1X79 - chains A and C of the 3 polymer chains in the assembly; structure by X-ray diffraction, 2.41 A resolution.

[Chain A]
Molecule: ADP-ribosylation factor binding protein GGA1
Organism: Homo sapiens
UniProt: Q9UJY5 (GGA1_HUMAN); numbering as in UniProt (aligned over 210-302)
Amino-acid sequence (98 residues; each row starts with the number of its first residue):
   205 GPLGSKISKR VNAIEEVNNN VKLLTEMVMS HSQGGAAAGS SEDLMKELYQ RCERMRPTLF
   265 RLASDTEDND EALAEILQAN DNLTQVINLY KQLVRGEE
Disordered / not traced: 205-210, 237-243, 300-302
Sequence notes: cloning artifact (205-209)
From the paper describing this entry:
  - mutagenesis - P261R: unchanged binding to Rabaptin5 (citing earlier work)

[Chain C]
Molecule: Rab GTPase binding effector protein 1
Organism: Homo sapiens
UniProt: Q15276 (RABE1_HUMAN); residues 551-661 here = UniProt positions 551-661
Amino-acid sequence (112 residues; row label = number of the first residue in the row):
   550 MAETRDQVKK LQLMLRQAND QLEKTMKDKQ ELEDFIKQSS EDSSHQISAL VLRAQASEIL
   610 LEELQQGLSQ AKRDVQEQMA VLMQSREQVS EELVRLQKDN DSLQGKHSLH VS
Disordered / not traced: 550-552, 641-661
Sequence notes: initiating methionine (550)
From the paper describing this entry:
  - mutagenesis - L610W/L613W: unchanged binding to ADP-ribosylation factor binding protein GGA1 (chain A)

[Chain A / chain C interface]
Pairs across the interface (14):
  Pro261(A) - Asn568(C)  hydrogen bond (backbone-side chain)
  Pro261(A) - Leu571(C)  hydrophobic
  Pro261(A) - Met575(C)  hydrophobic
  Phe264(A) - Leu564(C)
  Phe264(A) - Asn568(C)
  Phe264(A) - Leu571(C)  hydrophobic
  Arg265(A) - Arg565(C)
  Arg265(A) - Asn568(C)
  Ala267(A) - Gln561(C)  hydrogen bond (backbone-side chain)
  Ser268(A) - Gln561(C)
  Ser268(A) - Arg565(C)
  Thr270(A) - Gln561(C)  hydrogen bond (backbone-side chain)
  Asp272(A) - Arg554(C)  salt bridge
  Asp274(A) - Arg554(C)  salt bridge
Interface residues without a listed pair, chain A (10 interface residues in all): Asp269, Leu277
Interface residues without a listed pair, chain C (9 interface residues in all): Val557, Glu572
Interface features reported in the paper:
  - pairs named by the authors: Pro261(A)-Glu572(C)
  - interface residues, chain A: Phe264(A)
  - hot spots on chain A (mutagenesis) - F264R, R265E: decreased binding to Rabaptin5 (citing earlier work)
  - hot spots on chain A (mutagenesis) - L277R, N284S, D285R: decreased binding to Rab GTPase binding effector protein 1 (chain C) (citing earlier work)
  - interface residues, chain C: Arg554(C), Gln561(C), Leu564(C), Arg565(C), Asn568(C), Met575(C)
  - hot spots on chain C (mutagenesis) - Q561A, M563R, Q566A, Q566R, N568A, N568R: decreased binding to ADP-ribosylation factor binding protein GGA1 (chain A)

[Summary]
10 residues of chain A and 9 residues of chain C are in contact; the contacts include 3 hydrogen bonds and 2
salt bridges. Polar pairs include Asp272(A)-Arg554(C), Asp274(A)-Arg554(C) and Pro261(A)-Asn568(C). The paper
describes a contact between Pro261(A) and Glu572(C). From the paper: Q561A, M563R and Q566A of chain C, among
others, reduce binding to ADP-ribosylation factor binding protein GGA1 (chain A); interface residues Phe264(A)
and Arg554(C) among others; 13 substitutions were tested in all.
Chain A is ADP-ribosylation factor binding protein GGA1 and chain C is Rab GTPase binding effector protein 1,
both from Homo sapiens; the structure, Crystal structure of human GGA1 GAT domain complexed with the
GAT-binding domain of Rabaptin5, was determined by X-ray diffraction.
